PDB entry 2Z8X | X-ray diffraction, 1.48 A resolution | chain A

Chain A:
Protein: Lipase
Source organism: Pseudomonas sp. MIS38
Notes: EC 3.1.1.3
Reference sequence: Q9RBY1 (Q9RBY1_9PSED); numbering as in UniProt (aligned over 1-617)
Amino-acid sequence (617 residues; numbered 1 to 617; the number before each row is that of its first residue):
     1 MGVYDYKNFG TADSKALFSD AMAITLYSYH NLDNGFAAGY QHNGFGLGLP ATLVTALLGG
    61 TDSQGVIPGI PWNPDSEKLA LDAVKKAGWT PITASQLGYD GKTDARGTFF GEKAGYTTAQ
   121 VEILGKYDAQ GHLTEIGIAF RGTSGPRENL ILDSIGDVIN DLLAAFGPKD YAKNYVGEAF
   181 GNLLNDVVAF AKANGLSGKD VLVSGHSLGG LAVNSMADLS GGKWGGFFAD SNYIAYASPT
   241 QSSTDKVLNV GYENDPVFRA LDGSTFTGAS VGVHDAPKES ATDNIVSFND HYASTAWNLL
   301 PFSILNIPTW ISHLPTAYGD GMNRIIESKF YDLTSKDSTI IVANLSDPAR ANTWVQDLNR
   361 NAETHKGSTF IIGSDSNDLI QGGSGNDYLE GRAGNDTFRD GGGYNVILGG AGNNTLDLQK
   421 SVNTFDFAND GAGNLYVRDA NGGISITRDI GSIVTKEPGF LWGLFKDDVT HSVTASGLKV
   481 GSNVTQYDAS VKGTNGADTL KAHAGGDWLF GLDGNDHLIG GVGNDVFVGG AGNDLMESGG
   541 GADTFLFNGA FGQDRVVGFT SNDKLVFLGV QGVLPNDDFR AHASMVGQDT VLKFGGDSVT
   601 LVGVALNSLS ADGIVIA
Disordered / not traced: 1
Bound ions: Zn2+ site 1: Asp128, His132; Ca2+ site 1: Glu253, Asp275, Asp283, Asn284; Ca2+ site 2: Lys278, Ala281, Asp283, Asp337; Ca2+ site 3: Ser374, Ser376, Asp378, Gly391, Ala393, Asp396; Ca2+ site 4: Gly383, Gly385, Asp387, Asp400, Gly402, Asn405; Ca2+ site 5: Arg392, Gly394, Asp396, Gly409, Ala411, Asn414; Ca2+ site 6: Thr494, Gly496, Asp498, Gly511, Asp513, Asp516; Ca2+ site 7: Leu512, Gly514, Asp516, Gly529, Ala531, Asp534; Zn2+ site 2: His517, Glu537; Ca2+ site 8: Gly521, Gly523, Asp525, Ser538, Gly540, Asp543; Ca2+ site 9: Gly530, Gly532, Asp534, Phe551, Asp554; Ca2+ site 10: Gly541, Thr560, Asn562, Asp563
From the paper describing this entry:
  - catalytic residues: Ser207, Asp255, His313
  - Ca2+ coordination: Lys278, Ala281, Asp283, Asp337
  - conformationally variable residues (helix shift): Gly46 to Pro74, Pro146 to Gly167

In short:
The Zn2+ site 1 is built by Asp128 and His132. The Ca2+ site 1 is built by Glu253, Asp275, Asp283 and Asn284.
The paper reports catalytic residues Ser207, Asp255 and His313; Ca2+ coordination by Lys278, Ala281 and Asp283
among others.
Chain A is Lipase (Pseudomonas sp. MIS38); the structure, Crystal structure of extracellular lipase from
Pseudomonas sp. MIS38, was determined by X-ray diffraction (same publication as 2Z8Z).
